3A19 - chains A and C of the 3 polymer chains in the assembly; structure by X-ray diffraction, 1.55 A resolution.

== Chain A (and C) ==
Protein: collagen-like peptide
Notes: chain C of this document is another copy of the same molecule, construct and numbering; everything in this record applies to it too
Chain sequence (27 residues; row label = number of the first residue in the row):
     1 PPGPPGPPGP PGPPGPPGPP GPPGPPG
Not modelled in the structure: 26-27 (chain C: 27)
Modified positions: P13 (4-hydroxyproline; HYP); P14 (4-hydroxyproline; HYP)

== How chain A and chain C interact ==
Contacting residue pairs (44; chain A residue first):
  P1(A) - P2(C)
  P1(A) - G3(C)  hydrogen bond (backbone-backbone)
  P2(A) - G3(C)
  G3(A) - G3(C)
  G3(A) - P4(C)
  P4(A) - P5(C)
  P4(A) - G6(C)  hydrogen bond (backbone-backbone)
  P5(A) - G6(C)
  G6(A) - G6(C)
  G6(A) - P7(C)
  P7(A) - P8(C)
  P7(A) - G9(C)  hydrogen bond (backbone-backbone)
  P8(A) - G9(C)
  G9(A) - G9(C)
  G9(A) - P10(C)
  P10(A) - G9(C)
  P10(A) - P11(C)
  P10(A) - G12(C)  hydrogen bond (backbone-backbone)
  P11(A) - G12(C)
  G12(A) - G12(C)
  G12(A) - P13(C)
  P13(A) - P14(C)
  P13(A) - G15(C)  hydrogen bond (backbone-backbone)
  P14(A) - G15(C)
  G15(A) - G15(C)
  G15(A) - P16(C)
  P16(A) - G15(C)
  P16(A) - P17(C)
  P16(A) - G18(C)  hydrogen bond (backbone-backbone)
  P17(A) - P17(C)
  P17(A) - G18(C)
  G18(A) - G18(C)
  G18(A) - P19(C)
  P19(A) - G18(C)
  P19(A) - P20(C)
  P19(A) - G21(C)  hydrogen bond (backbone-backbone)
  G21(A) - G21(C)
  G21(A) - P22(C)
  P22(A) - P23(C)
  P22(A) - G24(C)  hydrogen bond (backbone-backbone)
  P23(A) - G24(C)
  G24(A) - G24(C)
  G24(A) - P25(C)
  P25(A) - G24(C)
Also at the interface, not in a pair above, chain A (25 interface residues in all): P20
Also at the interface, not in a pair above, chain C (26 interface residues in all): P1, P26

== In short ==
25 residues of chain A and 26 residues of chain C are in contact; the contacts include 8 hydrogen bonds. The
backbones hydrogen-bond at P1(A)-G3(C), P4(A)-G6(C) and P7(A)-G9(C).
Both chains are collagen-like peptide. Entry 3A19 (Structure of (PPG)4-OOG-(PPG)4_H monoclinic, twinned
crystal) was determined by X-ray diffraction together with 3A08 from the same study.
